9QB8 - chain A; structure by electron microscopy, 3.40 A resolution.

[Chain A]
Molecule: Lymphostatin
Source organism: Escherichia coli O127:H6
Reference sequence: Q9RM48 (Q9RM48_ECOLX); numbering as in UniProt; present here: 1-2882, 2907-3223
Amino-acid sequence (3223 residues; each row starts with the number of its first residue; note: 23 numbers in that range are skipped by the numbering (no residue carries them; nothing is unmodelled there); a row labelled like 2884A-2884W holds insertion residues (2884A, then the next letters in order)):
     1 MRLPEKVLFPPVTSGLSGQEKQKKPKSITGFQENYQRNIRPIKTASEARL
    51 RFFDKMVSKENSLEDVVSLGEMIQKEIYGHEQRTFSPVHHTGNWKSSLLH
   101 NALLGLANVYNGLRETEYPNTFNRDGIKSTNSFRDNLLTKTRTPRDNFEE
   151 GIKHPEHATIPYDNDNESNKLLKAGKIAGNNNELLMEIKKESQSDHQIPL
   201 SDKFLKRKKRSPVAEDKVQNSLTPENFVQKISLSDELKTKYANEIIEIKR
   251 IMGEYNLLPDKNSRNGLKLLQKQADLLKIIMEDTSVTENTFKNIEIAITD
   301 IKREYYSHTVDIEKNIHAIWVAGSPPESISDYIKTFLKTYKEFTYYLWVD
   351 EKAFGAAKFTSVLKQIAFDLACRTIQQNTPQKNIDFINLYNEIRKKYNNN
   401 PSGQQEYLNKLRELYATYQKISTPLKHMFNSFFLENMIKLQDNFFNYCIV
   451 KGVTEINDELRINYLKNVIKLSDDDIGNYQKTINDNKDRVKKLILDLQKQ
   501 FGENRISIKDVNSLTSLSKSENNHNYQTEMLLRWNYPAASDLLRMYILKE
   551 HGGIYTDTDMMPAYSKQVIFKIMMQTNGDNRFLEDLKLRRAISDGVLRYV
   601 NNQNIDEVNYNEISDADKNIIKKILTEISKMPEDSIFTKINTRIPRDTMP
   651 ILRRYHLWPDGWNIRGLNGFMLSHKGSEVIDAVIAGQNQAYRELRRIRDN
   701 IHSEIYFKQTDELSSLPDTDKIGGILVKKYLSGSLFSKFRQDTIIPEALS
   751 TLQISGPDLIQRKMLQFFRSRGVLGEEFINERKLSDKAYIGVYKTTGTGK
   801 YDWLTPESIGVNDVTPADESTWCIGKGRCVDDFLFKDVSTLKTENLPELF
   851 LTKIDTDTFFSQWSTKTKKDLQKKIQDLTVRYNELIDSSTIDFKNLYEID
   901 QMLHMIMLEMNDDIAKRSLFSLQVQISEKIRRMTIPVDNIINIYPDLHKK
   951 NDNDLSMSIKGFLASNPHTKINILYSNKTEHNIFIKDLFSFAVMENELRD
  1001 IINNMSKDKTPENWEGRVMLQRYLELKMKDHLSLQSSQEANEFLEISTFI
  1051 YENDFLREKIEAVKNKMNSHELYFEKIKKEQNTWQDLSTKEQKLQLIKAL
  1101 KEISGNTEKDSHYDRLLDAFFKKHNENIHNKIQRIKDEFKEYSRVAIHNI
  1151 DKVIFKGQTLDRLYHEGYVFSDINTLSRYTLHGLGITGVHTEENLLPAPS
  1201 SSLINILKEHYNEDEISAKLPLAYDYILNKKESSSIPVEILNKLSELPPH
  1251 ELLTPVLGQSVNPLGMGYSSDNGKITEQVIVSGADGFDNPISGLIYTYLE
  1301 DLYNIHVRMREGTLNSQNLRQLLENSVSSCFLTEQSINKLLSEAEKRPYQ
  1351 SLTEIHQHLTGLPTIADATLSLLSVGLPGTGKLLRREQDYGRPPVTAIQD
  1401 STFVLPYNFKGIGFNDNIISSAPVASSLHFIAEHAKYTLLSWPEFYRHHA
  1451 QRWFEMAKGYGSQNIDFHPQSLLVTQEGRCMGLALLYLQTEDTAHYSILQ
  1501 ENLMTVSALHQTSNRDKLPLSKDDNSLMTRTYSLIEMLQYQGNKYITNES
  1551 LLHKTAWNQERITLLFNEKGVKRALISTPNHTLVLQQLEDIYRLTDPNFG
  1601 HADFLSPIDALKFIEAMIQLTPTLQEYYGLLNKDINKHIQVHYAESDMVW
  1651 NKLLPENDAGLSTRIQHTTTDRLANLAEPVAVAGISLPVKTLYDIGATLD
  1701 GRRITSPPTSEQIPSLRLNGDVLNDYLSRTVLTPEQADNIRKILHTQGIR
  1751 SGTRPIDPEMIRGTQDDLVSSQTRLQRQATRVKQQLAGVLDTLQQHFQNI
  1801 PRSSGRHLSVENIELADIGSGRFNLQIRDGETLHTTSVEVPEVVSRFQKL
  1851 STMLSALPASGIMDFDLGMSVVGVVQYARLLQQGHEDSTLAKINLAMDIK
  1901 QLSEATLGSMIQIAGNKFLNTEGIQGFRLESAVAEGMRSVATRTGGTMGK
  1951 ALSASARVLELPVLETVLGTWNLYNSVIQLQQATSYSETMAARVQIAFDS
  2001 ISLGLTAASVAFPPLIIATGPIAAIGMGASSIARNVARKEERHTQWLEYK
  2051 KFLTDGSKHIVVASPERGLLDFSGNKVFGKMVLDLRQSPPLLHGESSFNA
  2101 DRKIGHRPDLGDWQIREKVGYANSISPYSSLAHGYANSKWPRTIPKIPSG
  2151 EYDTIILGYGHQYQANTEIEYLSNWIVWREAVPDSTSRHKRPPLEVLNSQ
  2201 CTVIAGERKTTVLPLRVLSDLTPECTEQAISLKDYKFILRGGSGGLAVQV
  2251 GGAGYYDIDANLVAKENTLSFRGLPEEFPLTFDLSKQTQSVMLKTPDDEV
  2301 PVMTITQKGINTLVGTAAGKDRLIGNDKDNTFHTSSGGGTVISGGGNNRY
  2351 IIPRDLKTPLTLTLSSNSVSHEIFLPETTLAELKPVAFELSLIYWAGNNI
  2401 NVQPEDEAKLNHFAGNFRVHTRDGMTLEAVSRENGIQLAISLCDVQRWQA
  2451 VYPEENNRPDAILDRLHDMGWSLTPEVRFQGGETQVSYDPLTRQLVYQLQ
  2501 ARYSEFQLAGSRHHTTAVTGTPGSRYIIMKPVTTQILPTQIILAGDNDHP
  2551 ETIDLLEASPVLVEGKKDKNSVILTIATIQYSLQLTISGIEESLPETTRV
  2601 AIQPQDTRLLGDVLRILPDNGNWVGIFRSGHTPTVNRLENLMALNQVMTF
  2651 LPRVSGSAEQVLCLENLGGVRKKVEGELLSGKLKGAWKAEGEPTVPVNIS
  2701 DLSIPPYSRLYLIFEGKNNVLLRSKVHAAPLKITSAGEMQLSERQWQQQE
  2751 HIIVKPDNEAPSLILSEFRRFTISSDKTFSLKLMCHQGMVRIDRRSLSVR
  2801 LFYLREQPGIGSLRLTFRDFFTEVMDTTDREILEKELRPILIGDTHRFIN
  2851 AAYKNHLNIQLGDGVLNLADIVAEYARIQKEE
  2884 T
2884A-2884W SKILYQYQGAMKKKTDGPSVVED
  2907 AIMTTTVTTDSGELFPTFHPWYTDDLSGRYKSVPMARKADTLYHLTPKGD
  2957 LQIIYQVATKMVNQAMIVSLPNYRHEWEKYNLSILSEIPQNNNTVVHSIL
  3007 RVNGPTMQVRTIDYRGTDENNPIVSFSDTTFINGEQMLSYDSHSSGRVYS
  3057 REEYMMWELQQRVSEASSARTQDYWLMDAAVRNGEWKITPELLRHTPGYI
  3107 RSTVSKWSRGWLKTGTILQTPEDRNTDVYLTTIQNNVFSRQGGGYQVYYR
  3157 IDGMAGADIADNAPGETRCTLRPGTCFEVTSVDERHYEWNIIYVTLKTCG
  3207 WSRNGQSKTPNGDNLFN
Not modelled in the structure: 1-236, 735-750, 995-1118, 1886-1896, 2884A-2884W, 2921-2930
Disulfide bonds: Cys-3182/Cys-3205
Bound ions: Mn2+ near Glu-819 (its only coordinating residue here)

[Overview]
Chain A is Lymphostatin (Escherichia coli O127:H6); the structure, Lymphostatin - Conformation II - pH 8
Hepes, was determined by electron microscopy, deposited together with 9QBB, 9QHH, 9EUV and 9EUW.
